6D3A - chain C; structure by X-ray diffraction, 1.60 A resolution.

[Chain C]
Molecule: Poly(ADP-ribose) glycohydrolase ARH3
From: Homo sapiens
Notes: EC 3.2.1.143
UniProtKB: Q9NX46 (ARHL2_HUMAN); residue numbers follow UniProt; this construct covers 1-363
Amino-acid sequence (366 residues; row label = number of the first residue in the row; numbers below 1 keep their minus sign (Gly-2 is residue -2)):
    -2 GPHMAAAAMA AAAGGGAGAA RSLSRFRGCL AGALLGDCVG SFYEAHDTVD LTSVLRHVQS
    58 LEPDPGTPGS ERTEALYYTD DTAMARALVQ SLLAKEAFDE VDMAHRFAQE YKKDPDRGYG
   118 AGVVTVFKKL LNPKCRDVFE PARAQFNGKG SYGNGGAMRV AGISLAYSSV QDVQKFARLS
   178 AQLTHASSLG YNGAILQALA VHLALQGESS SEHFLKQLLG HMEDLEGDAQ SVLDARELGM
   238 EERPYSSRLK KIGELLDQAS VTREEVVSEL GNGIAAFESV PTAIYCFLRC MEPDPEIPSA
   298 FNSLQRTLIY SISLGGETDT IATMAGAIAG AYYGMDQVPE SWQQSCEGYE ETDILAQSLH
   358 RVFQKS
Disordered / not traced: -2 to 13, 61-69
Differences from the reference sequence: expression tag (-2 to 0); engineered mutation Glu314 (Asp in Q9NX46)
Ion coordination: Mg2+: Thr76, Asp77, Asp78, Asp316 (together with Adenosine-5-Diphosphoribose)
Residues lining bound ligands: Adenosine-5-Diphosphoribose (AR6; [(2R,3S,4R,5R)-5-(6-aminopurin-9-yl)-3,4-dihydroxy-oxolan-2-yl]methyl [hydroxy-[[(2R,3S,4R,5S)-3,4,5-trihydroxyoxolan-2-yl]methoxy]phosphoryl] hydrogen phosphate): Glu41, Asp77, Asp78, Gly115, Tyr116, Gly117, Ala118, Gly119, Val120, Phe143, Gly147, Ser148, Tyr149, Gly150, Asn151, Gly152, Met155, His182, Ile271, Glu314, Thr317
Swiss-Prot annotation at these positions:
  - binding site (Mg(2+)): Glu41, Thr76, Asp77, Asp78, Asp316, Thr317
  - binding site (substrate): Asp77, Lys146 to Gly152, His182, Leu235, Ile271
  - site: Glu41 (Glutamate flap)
  - modified residue: Thr64 (Phosphothreonine)
Reported in the primary citation:
  - mutagenesis - Y149A: decreased catalytic activity (citing earlier work)
  - mutagenesis - S148A, H182A: abolished catalytic activity (citing earlier work)

[In short]
Ligands of chain C: Adenosine-5-Diphosphoribose. Thr76, Asp77, Asp78 and Asp316 form the Mg2+ site. From
UniProt: 6 Mg2+-binding residues and 11 substrate-binding residues. The paper reports that S148A and H182A
abolish catalytic activity; Y149A reduces catalytic activity.
Chain C is Poly(ADP-ribose) glycohydrolase ARH3 (Homo sapiens); the structure, Structure of human ARH3 D314E
bound to ADP-ribose and magnesium, was determined by X-ray diffraction.
